Entry 8QZM (electron microscopy, 3.10 A resolution); this record covers chains E and J of the 11 polymer chains in the assembly.

Chain E:
Protein: Histone H3 (Fragment)
Organism: Homo sapiens
Reference sequence: A0A7K7T3V7 (A0A7K7T3V7_9TYRA); residues 1-135 here correspond to UniProt positions 2-136 (UniProt number = residue number + 1)
Amino-acid sequence (135 residues; each row starts with the number of its first residue):
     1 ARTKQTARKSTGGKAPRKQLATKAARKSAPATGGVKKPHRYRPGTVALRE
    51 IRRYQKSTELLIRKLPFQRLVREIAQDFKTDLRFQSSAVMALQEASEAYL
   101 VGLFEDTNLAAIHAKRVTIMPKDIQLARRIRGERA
Not modelled in the structure: 1-38
Sequence notes: conflict Ala110 (Cys111 in A0A7K7T3V7)

Chain J:
Molecule: 195-nt DNA strand
Sequence (195 nucleotides; row label = number of the first residue in the row; numbers below 1 keep their minus sign (DT-72 is residue -72)):
   -72 TGGAGAATCCCGGTGCCGAGGCCGCTCAATTGGTCGTAGACAGCTCTAGC
   -22 ACCGCTTAAACGCACGTACGCGCTGTCCCCCGCGTTTTAACCGCCAAGGG
    28 GATTACTCCCTAGTCTCCAGGCACGTGTCAGATATATACATCCTGTCACC
    78 ATACGCCCTAATTAGAGGCGTAATCCCCCAGTTCGCGCGCCCACC
Not modelled in the structure: 73-122

Interface between chain E and chain J:
Contacting residue pairs (22):
  Arg42(E) - DA-5(J)  phosphate contact
  Arg42(E) - DC70(J)  salt bridge to the phosphate
  Arg42(E) - DT71(J)  phosphate contact
  Pro43(E) - DA-5(J)  sugar contact
  Thr45(E) - DC69(J)  phosphate contact
  Thr45(E) - DC70(J)  phosphate contact
  Arg63(E) - DA-13(J)  salt bridge to the phosphate
  Arg72(E) - DC-23(J)  salt bridge to the phosphate
  Arg83(E) - DG-24(J)  phosphate contact
  Arg83(E) - DC-23(J)  phosphate contact
  Phe84(E) - DG-24(J)  sugar contact
  Phe84(E) - DC-23(J)  hydrogen bond to the phosphate
  Gln85(E) - DG-24(J)  phosphate contact
  Ser86(E) - DG-24(J)  hydrogen bond to the phosphate
  Arg116(E) - DG-3(J)  phosphate contact
  Arg116(E) - DC-2(J)  phosphate contact
  Val117(E) - DC-4(J)  sugar contact
  Val117(E) - DG-3(J)  hydrogen bond to the phosphate
  Thr118(E) - DC-4(J)  phosphate contact
  Thr118(E) - DG-3(J)  hydrogen bond to the phosphate
  Met120(E) - DG-3(J)  phosphate contact
  Met120(E) - DC-2(J)  phosphate contact
Interface residues without a listed pair, chain E (19 interface residues in all): His39, Arg40, Tyr41, Arg52, Leu82, Lys115
Interface residues without a listed pair, chain J (11 interface residues in all): DA-14

In short:
The interface between chain E and chain J involves 19 residues on one side and 11 on the other, with 4
hydrogen bonds and 3 salt bridges. Polar contacts include Phe84(E)-DC-23(J), Ser86(E)-DG-24(J) and
Val117(E)-DG-3(J).
Chain E is Histone H3 (Fragment) (Homo sapiens) and chain J is a 195-nt DNA strand; the structure, Structure
of DNMT3A1 UDR region bound to H2AK119ub nucleosome, was determined by electron microscopy.
